9GAQ - chains C and A of the 4 polymer chains in the assembly; structure by electron microscopy, 3.60 A resolution.

Chain C:
Molecule: 14-nt RNA strand
Sequence (14 nucleotides; numbered 7 to 20; the number before each row is that of its first residue):
     7 UCUCUCUCUCUCUC
Not modelled in the structure: 7, 14-20

Chain A:
Name: Nucleoprotein
Organism: Influenza A virus
Reference sequence: Q1K9H2 (Q1K9H2_I33A0); residues 15-498 here = UniProt positions 15-498
Sequence (494 residues; each row starts with the number of its first residue):
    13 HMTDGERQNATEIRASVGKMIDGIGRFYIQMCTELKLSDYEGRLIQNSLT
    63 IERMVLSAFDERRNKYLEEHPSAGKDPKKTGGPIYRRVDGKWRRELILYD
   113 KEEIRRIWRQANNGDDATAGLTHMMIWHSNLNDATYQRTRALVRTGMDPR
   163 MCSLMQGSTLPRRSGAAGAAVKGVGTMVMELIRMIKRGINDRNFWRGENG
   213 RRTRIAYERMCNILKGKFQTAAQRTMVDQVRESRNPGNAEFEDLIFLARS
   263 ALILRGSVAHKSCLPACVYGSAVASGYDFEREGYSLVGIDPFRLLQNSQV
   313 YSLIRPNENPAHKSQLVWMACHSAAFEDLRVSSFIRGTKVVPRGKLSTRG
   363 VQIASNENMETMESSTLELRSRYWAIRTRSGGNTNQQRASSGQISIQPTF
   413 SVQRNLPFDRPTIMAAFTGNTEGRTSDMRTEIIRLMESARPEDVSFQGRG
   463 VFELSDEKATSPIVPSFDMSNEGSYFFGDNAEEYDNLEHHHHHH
Not modelled in the structure: 13-15, 398-438, 480-483, 491-506
Differences from the reference sequence: expression tag (13-14, 499-506)
What the authors report for this chain:
  - binding site for the 14-nt RNA strand: Ser69, Arg75

Interface between chain C and chain A:
Contacting residue pairs (37; chain C residue first):
  C8(C) with Gln231(A), hydrogen bond to the base; Ser269(A), hydrogen bond to the base; Ser392(A), hydrogen bond to the phosphate; Gly394(A), phosphate contact; Phe458(A), phosphate contact; Arg461(A), sugar contact
  U9(C) with Ile388(A), base contact; Thr390(A), hydrogen bond to the phosphate; Arg391(A), hydrogen bond to the phosphate; Phe458(A), phosphate contact; Arg461(A), base contact; Gly462(A), hydrogen bond to the base; Phe464(A), base contact; Pro474(A), base contact
  C10(C) with Val299(A), sugar contact; Gly300(A), sugar contact; Ile388(A), base contact; Lys470(A), hydrogen bond to the base
  U11(C) with Glu18(A), base contact; Ala22(A), base contact; Ile25(A), sugar contact; Ser297(A), hydrogen bond to the phosphate; Val299(A), phosphate contact
  C12(C) with Ser28(A), hydrogen bond to the base; Val29(A), base contact; Met32(A), base contact; Ala131(A), base contact; Lys273(A), hydrogen bond to the phosphate; Ser297(A), phosphate contact; Leu298(A), sugar contact; Val299(A), phosphate contact; Arg391(A), salt bridge to the phosphate
  U13(C) with Ala131(A), base contact; Ala178(A), sugar contact; Ala179(A), hydrogen bond to the sugar; Lys273(A), salt bridge to the phosphate; Arg391(A), salt bridge to the phosphate
Interface residues without a listed pair, chain A (33 interface residues in all): Asn21, Arg26, Ala182, Arg389, Asn395, Gly460

Summary:
6 residues of chain C and 33 residues of chain A are in contact, with 11 hydrogen bonds and 3 salt bridges.
Among the polar pairs are C8(C)-Gln231(A), C8(C)-Ser269(A) and U9(C)-Gly462(A). The paper reports a binding
site for the 14-nt RNA strand at Ser69(A) and Arg75(A).
Chain C is a 14-nt RNA strand and chain A is Nucleoprotein (Influenza A virus); the structure, CryoEM
structure of influenza A RNP-like particle double-stranded assembled with a 14-mer RNA, was determined by
electron microscopy (same publication as 9GAN, 9GAP, 9GAS, 9GAT and 9GAV).
